PDB entry 2WYV | X-ray diffraction, 1.86 A resolution | chains C and D of the 4 polymer chains in the assembly

# Chain C (and D)
Protein: Enoyl-[acyl carrier protein] reductase
Source organism: Thermus thermophilus
Notes: EC 1.3.1.10; chain D of this document is another copy of the same molecule, construct and numbering; everything in this record applies to it too
UniProtKB: Q5SLI9 (Q5SLI9_THET8); residue numbers follow UniProt; this construct covers 1-261
Chain sequence (261 residues; numbered 1 to 261; the number before each row is that of its first residue):
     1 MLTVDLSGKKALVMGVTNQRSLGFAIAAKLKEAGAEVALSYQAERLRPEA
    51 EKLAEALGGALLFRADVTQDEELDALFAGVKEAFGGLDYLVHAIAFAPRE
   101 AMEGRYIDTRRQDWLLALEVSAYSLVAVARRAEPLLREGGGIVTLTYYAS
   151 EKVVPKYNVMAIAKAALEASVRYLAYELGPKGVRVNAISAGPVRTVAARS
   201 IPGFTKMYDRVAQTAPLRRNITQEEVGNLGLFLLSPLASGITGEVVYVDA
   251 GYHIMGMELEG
Unresolved in the structure: 200-205, 260-261 (chain D: 258-261)
Ion coordination: Na+: Glu100, Glu103
From the paper describing this entry:
  - binding site for the ligand NAD: Thr17, Ser21, Leu22, Gln42, Asp66, Val67, Val193, Thr195, Ala197

# How chain C and chain D interact
Residue-residue contacts - 73 pairs, chain C then chain D:
  Met1(C) - Val4(D)  hydrogen bond (backbone-backbone)
  Met1(C) - Asp5(D)
  Met1(C) - Glu32(D)
  Met1(C) - Ala33(D)
  Met1(C) - Gly34(D)
  Leu2(C) - Thr3(D)
  Leu2(C) - Val4(D)  hydrogen bond (backbone-backbone)
  Leu2(C) - Leu231(D)  hydrophobic
  Thr3(C) - Leu2(D)
  Thr3(C) - Thr3(D)
  Val4(C) - Met1(D)
  Val4(C) - Leu2(D)  hydrogen bond (backbone-backbone)
  Asp5(C) - Met1(D)
  Glu32(C) - Met1(D)  hydrogen bond (backbone-backbone)
  Glu32(C) - Leu2(D)
  Ala33(C) - Met1(D)  hydrogen bond (backbone-backbone)
  Ala33(C) - Leu2(D)
  Gly34(C) - Met1(D)
  Arg172(C) - Ile254(D)
  Ala175(C) - Pro216(D)
  Tyr176(C) - Pro216(D)  hydrophobic
  Tyr176(C) - Arg218(D)
  Tyr176(C) - Met255(D)  hydrophobic
  Gly179(C) - Pro216(D)
  Pro180(C) - Pro216(D)
  Pro180(C) - Arg218(D)
  Pro216(C) - Ala175(D)
  Pro216(C) - Gly179(D)
  Pro216(C) - Pro180(D)
  Leu217(C) - Gly179(D)
  Leu217(C) - Ser239(D)
  Leu217(C) - Thr242(D)
  Arg219(C) - Ser239(D)  hydrogen bond (side chain-backbone)
  Ile221(C) - Gly240(D)
  Glu225(C) - Ser239(D)  hydrogen bond
  Glu225(C) - Gly240(D)  hydrogen bond (side chain-backbone)
  Asn228(C) - Leu237(D)
  Leu229(C) - Phe232(D)  hydrophobic
  Leu231(C) - Leu2(D)  hydrophobic
  Phe232(C) - Leu229(D)  hydrophobic
  Phe232(C) - Phe232(D)  hydrophobic
  Leu237(C) - Asn228(D)
  Ser239(C) - Leu217(D)
  Ser239(C) - Arg219(D)  hydrogen bond (backbone-side chain)
  Ser239(C) - Glu225(D)  hydrogen bond
  Gly240(C) - Glu225(D)  hydrogen bond (backbone-side chain)
  Gly240(C) - Val248(D)
  Gly240(C) - Asp249(D)  hydrogen bond (backbone-backbone)
  Gly240(C) - Ala250(D)  hydrogen bond (backbone-backbone)
  Ile241(C) - Tyr247(D)
  Thr242(C) - Pro216(D)
  Thr242(C) - Leu217(D)
  Thr242(C) - Ala250(D)
  Thr242(C) - Gly251(D)
  Gly243(C) - Ile254(D)
  Glu244(C) - Val245(D)
  Glu244(C) - Val246(D)
  Glu244(C) - Tyr247(D)  hydrogen bond (side chain-backbone)
  Glu244(C) - His253(D)  salt bridge
  Val245(C) - Glu244(D)
  Val246(C) - Glu244(D)
  Tyr247(C) - Ile241(D)
  Tyr247(C) - Glu244(D)  hydrogen bond (backbone-side chain)
  Val248(C) - Gly240(D)
  Val248(C) - Ile241(D)  hydrophobic
  Asp249(C) - Gly240(D)  hydrogen bond (backbone-backbone)
  Ala250(C) - Gly240(D)  hydrogen bond (backbone-backbone)
  Ala250(C) - Thr242(D)
  Gly251(C) - Thr242(D)
  His253(C) - Glu244(D)  salt bridge
  Ile254(C) - Arg172(D)
  Ile254(C) - Gly243(D)
  Met255(C) - Tyr176(D)  hydrophobic
Interface residues without a listed pair, chain C (44 interface residues in all): Val183, Arg184, Arg218, Pro236, Leu259
Interface residues without a listed pair, chain D (44 interface residues in all): Ser7, Lys29, Val183, Arg184, Ile221

# Summary
Chain C and chain D each contribute 44 residues to their interface; the contacts include 17 hydrogen bonds and
2 salt bridges. Among the polar pairs are Glu244(C)-His253(D), Arg219(C)-Ser239(D) and Glu225(C)-Ser239(D).
The Na+ site is built by Glu100(C) and Glu103(C). The paper reports a binding site for the ligand NAD at
Thr17(C), Ser21(C) and Leu22(C) among others.
Chain C and chain D are both Enoyl-[acyl carrier protein] reductase (Thermus thermophilus); the structure,
High resolution structure of Thermus thermophilus enoyl-acyl carrier protein reductase NAD-form, was
determined by X-ray diffraction, deposited together with 2WYU and 2WYW.
